PDB entry 5AXN | X-ray diffraction, 2.70 A resolution | chains B and P of the 3 polymer chains in the assembly

== Chain B ==
Name: tRNA(His)-5'-guanylyltransferase (Thg1) like protein
Organism: Methanosarcina acetivorans
Amino-acid sequence (251 residues; numbered 1 to 251; the number before each row is that of its first residue):
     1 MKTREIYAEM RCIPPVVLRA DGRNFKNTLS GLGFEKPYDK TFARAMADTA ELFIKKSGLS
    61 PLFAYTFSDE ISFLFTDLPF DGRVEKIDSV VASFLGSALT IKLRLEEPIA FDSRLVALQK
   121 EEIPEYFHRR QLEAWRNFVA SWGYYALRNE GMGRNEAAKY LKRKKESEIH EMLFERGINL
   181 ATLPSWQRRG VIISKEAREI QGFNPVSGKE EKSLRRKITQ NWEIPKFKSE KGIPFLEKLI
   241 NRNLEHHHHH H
Unresolved in the structure: 1-2, 242-251
Metal / ion sites: Mg2+ site 1: Asp-21, Gly-22, Asp-69 (together with GMP-PNP); Mg2+ site 2: Asp-21 (together with GMP-PNP)
Small-molecule neighbours:
  - GMP-PNP (GNP; phosphoaminophosphonic acid-guanylate ester), molecule 1: Glu-5, Arg-83, Lys-86
  - GMP-PNP (GNP), molecule 2: Asp-21, Gly-22, Arg-23, Asn-24, Phe-25, Lys-26, Leu-29, Glu-35, Lys-36, Pro-37, Tyr-38, Asp-39, Phe-42, Ser-68, Asp-69, Asn-137, Ser-141
Reported in the primary citation:
  - catalytic residues: Asp-21, Asp-69
  - binding site for GMP-PNP: Arg-19, Arg-83, Lys-86, Arg-114
  - mutagenesis - F174A/N179A/R188A, N179A: unchanged catalytic activity with the 75-nt RNA strand (chain P)
  - mutagenesis - F174A/N179A/R188A: decreased catalytic activity on tRNAHisD-1
  - mutagenesis - S213A/R215A, R215A: decreased catalytic activity with the 75-nt RNA strand (chain P)
  - mutagenesis - R198DEL: abolished binding to tRNAPheD1
  - mutagenesis - R198DEL, G202DEL: decreased catalytic activity

== Chain P ==
Molecule: 75-nt RNA strand
Sequence (75 nucleotides; each row starts with the number of its first residue):
     2 XGGAUUUAGC UCAGUUGGGA GAGCGCCAGA CUGAAGAUCU GGAGGUCCUG UGUUCGAUCC
    62 ACAGAAUCCC CACCA
Unresolved in the structure: 31-37, 75-76
Modified / non-standard residues: GTP (guanosine-5'-triphosphate) at position 2
Metal / ion sites: Mg2+ site 1: GTP_2 (together with GMP-PNP) (shared with 2 residues of chain A)
Small-molecule neighbours: GMP-PNP (GNP; phosphoaminophosphonic acid-guanylate ester): GTP_2, C71, C72
Reported in the primary citation:
  - binding site for GMP-PNP: C72

== How chain B and chain P interact ==
Pairs across the interface (24):
  Arg-11(B) / A67(P)  salt bridge to the phosphate
  Gly-58(B) / A64(P)  hydrogen bond to the sugar
  Ser-60(B) / G51(P)  hydrogen bond to the sugar
  Ser-60(B) / U52(P)  hydrogen bond to the sugar
  Asp-77(B) / U50(P)  hydrogen bond to the sugar
  Asp-77(B) / G51(P)  sugar contact
  Pro-79(B) / G65(P)  sugar contact
  Phe-80(B) / G65(P)  hydrogen bond to the sugar
  Phe-80(B) / A66(P)  phosphate contact
  Asp-81(B) / A66(P)  sugar contact
  Lys-195(B) / U52(P)  phosphate contact
  Gly-202(B) / C56(P)  sugar contact
  Phe-203(B) / C56(P)  base contact
  Asn-204(B) / G19(P)  hydrogen bond to the base
  Asn-204(B) / C56(P)  base contact
  Pro-205(B) / G19(P)  base contact
  Pro-205(B) / C56(P)  base contact
  Val-206(B) / G19(P)  base contact
  Glu-211(B) / C56(P)  hydrogen bond to the sugar
  Ser-213(B) / C56(P)  hydrogen bond to the phosphate
  Ser-213(B) / G57(P)  hydrogen bond to the phosphate
  Arg-215(B) / U55(P)  salt bridge to the phosphate
  Arg-215(B) / C56(P)  salt bridge to the phosphate
  Arg-215(B) / G57(P)  salt bridge to the phosphate
Also at the interface, not in a pair above, chain B (21 interface residues in all): Ser-57, Arg-83, Ile-200, Lys-212, Arg-216
Also at the interface, not in a pair above, chain P (13 interface residues in all): G53, U54

== Overview ==
Chain B and chain P form an interface of 21 and 13 residues respectively, with 9 hydrogen bonds and 4 salt
bridges. Polar contacts include Asn-204(B)/G19(P), Gly-58(B)/A64(P) and Ser-60(B)/G51(P). The paper reports
catalytic residues Asp-21(B) and Asp-69(B); S213A/R215A and R215A of chain B reduce catalytic activity with
the 75-nt RNA strand (chain P); 6 substitutions were tested in all.
Chain B is tRNA(His)-5'-guanylyltransferase (Thg1) like protein (Methanosarcina acetivorans) and chain P is a
75-nt RNA strand; the structure, Crystal structure of Thg1 like protein (TLP) with tRNA(Phe) and GDPNP, was
determined by X-ray diffraction, deposited together with 5AXK, 5AXL and 5AXM.
